7F8W - chains A and D of the 6 polymer chains in the assembly; structure by electron microscopy, 3.10 A resolution.

== Chain A ==
Protein: Guanine nucleotide-binding protein G(q) subunit alpha
Organism: Homo sapiens
UniProtKB: P50148 (GNAQ_HUMAN); residues 23-353 here correspond to UniProt positions 29-359 (UniProt number = residue number + 6)
Sequence (353 residues; numbered 1 to 353; the number before each row is that of its first residue):
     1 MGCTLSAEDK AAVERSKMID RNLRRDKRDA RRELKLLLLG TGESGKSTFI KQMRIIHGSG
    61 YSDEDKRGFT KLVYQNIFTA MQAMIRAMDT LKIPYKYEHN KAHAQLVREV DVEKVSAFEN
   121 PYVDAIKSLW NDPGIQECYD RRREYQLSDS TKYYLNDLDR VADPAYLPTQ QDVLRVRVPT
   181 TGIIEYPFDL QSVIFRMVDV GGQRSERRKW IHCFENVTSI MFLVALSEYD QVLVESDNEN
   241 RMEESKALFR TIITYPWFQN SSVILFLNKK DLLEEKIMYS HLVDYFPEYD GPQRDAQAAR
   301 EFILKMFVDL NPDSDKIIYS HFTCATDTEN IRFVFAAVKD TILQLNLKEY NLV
Not modelled in the structure: 1-6, 59-181
Differences from the reference sequence: initiating methionine (1); expression tag (2-22)

== Chain D ==
Protein: scFv16
Organism: Homo sapiens
Notes: antibody fragment or engineered binder
Sequence (268 residues; each row starts with the number of its first residue):
     1 MVRTAVLILL LVRFSEPDVQ LVESGGGLVQ PGGSRKLSCS ASGFAFSSFG MHWVRQAPEK
    61 GLEWVAYISS GSGTIYYADT VKGRFTISRD DPKNTLFLQM TSLRSEDTAM YYCVRSIYYY
   121 GSSPFDFWGQ GTTLTVSSGG GGSGGGGSGG GGSDIVMTQA TSSVPVTPGE SVSISCRSSK
   181 SLLHSNGNTY LYWFLQRPGQ SPQLLIYRMS NLASGVPDRF SGSGSGTAFT LTISRLEAED
   241 VGVYYCMQHL EYPLTFGAGT KLELKAAA
Not modelled in the structure: 1-18, 139-152, 265-268
Disulfides: Cys-39/Cys-113

== Interface between chain A and chain D ==
Contacting residue pairs (12):
  Ala-7(A) / Tyr-190(D)
  Glu-8(A) / Tyr-67(D)  hydrogen bond
  Glu-8(A) / Tyr-76(D)
  Glu-8(A) / Tyr-118(D)
  Asp-9(A) / Tyr-118(D)
  Asp-9(A) / Tyr-119(D)
  Ala-11(A) / Ser-69(D)
  Ala-11(A) / Thr-74(D)
  Arg-15(A) / Ser-70(D)  hydrogen bond (side chain-backbone)
  Arg-15(A) / Gly-71(D)  hydrogen bond (side chain-backbone)
  Arg-15(A) / Ser-72(D)
  Arg-15(A) / Gly-73(D)
Also at the interface, not in a pair above, chain A (6 interface residues in all): Ala-12
Also at the interface, not in a pair above, chain D (12 interface residues in all): His-249

== Overview ==
6 residues of chain A face 12 of chain D across their interface; the contacts include 3 hydrogen bonds. Among
the polar pairs are Glu-8(A)/Tyr-67(D), Arg-15(A)/Ser-70(D) and Arg-15(A)/Gly-71(D).
Here chain A is Guanine nucleotide-binding protein G(q) subunit alpha and chain D is scFv16, both from Homo
sapiens. Entry 7F8W (Cryo-EM structure of the cholecystokinin receptor CCKBR in complex with gastrin-17 and
Gq) was determined by electron microscopy together with 7F8X, 7F8U, 7F8V and 7F8Y from the same study.
